PDB entry 5F0S | X-ray diffraction, 3.00 A resolution | chains A and D of the 3 polymer chains in the assembly

== Chain A ==
Protein: DNA primase large subunit
From: Homo sapiens
Notes: EC 2.7.7.-
Reference sequence: P49643 (PRI2_HUMAN); residues 266-456 here = UniProt positions 266-456
Sequence (191 residues; row label = number of the first residue in the row):
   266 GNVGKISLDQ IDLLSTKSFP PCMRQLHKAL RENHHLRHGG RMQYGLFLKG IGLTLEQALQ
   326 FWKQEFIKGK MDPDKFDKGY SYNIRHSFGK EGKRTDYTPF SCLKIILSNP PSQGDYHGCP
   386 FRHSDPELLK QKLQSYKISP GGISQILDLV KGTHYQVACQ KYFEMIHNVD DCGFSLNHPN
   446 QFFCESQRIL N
Unresolved in the structure: 266-269
Curated features (UniProtKB/Swiss-Prot):
  - binding site ([4Fe-4S] cluster): Cys287, Cys367, Cys384, Cys424
Bound ions: 4Fe-4S cluster Fe: Cys367, Cys384, Cys424
Residues lining bound ligands: 4Fe-4S cluster (SF4): Pro285, Pro286, Cys287, Cys367, Ile370, Cys384, Pro385, Phe386, Gln421, Cys424, Leu441, Pro444

== Chain D ==
Molecule: 12-nt DNA strand
Sequence (12 nucleotides; each row starts with the number of its first residue):
     1 GCCGCCAACA TA

== Chain A / chain D interface ==
Residue-residue contacts (28):
  His303(A) with DA7(D), hydrogen bond to the base
  Met307(A) with DA7(D), base contact
  Lys343(A) with DC2(D), salt bridge to the phosphate; DC3(D), phosphate contact
  Tyr347(A) with DG4(D), sugar contact; DC5(D), hydrogen bond to the phosphate
  Asn348(A) with DC6(D), hydrogen bond to the base
  His351(A) with DC6(D), salt bridge to the phosphate
  Gly357(A) with DC6(D), phosphate contact
  Lys358(A) with DC6(D), hydrogen bond to the phosphate; DA7(D), salt bridge to the phosphate
  Thr360(A) with DA8(D), base contact
  Tyr362(A) with DC6(D), sugar contact; DA7(D), hydrogen bond to the phosphate; DA8(D), base contact
  Thr363(A) with DA8(D), hydrogen bond to the base; DC9(D), sugar contact; DA10(D), base contact
  Pro364(A) with DC9(D), sugar contact
  Phe365(A) with DA8(D), sugar contact; DC9(D), phosphate contact
  Ser366(A) with DC9(D), hydrogen bond to the phosphate
  Lys369(A) with DA8(D), salt bridge to the phosphate; DC9(D), salt bridge to the phosphate
  Asn442(A) with DA10(D), phosphate contact; DT11(D), hydrogen bond to the phosphate
  His443(A) with DA10(D), stacking on the base
  Asn445(A) with DA10(D), base contact
Also at the interface, not in a pair above, chain A (23 interface residues in all): Leu311, Glu356, Asp361, Gln446, Cys449

== Overview ==
23 residues of chain A and 10 residues of chain D are in contact; the contacts include 8 hydrogen bonds, 5
salt bridges and 1 aromatic stacking contact. Among the polar pairs are His303(A)-DA7(D), Asn348(A)-DC6(D) and
Thr363(A)-DA8(D). Bound to chain A: 4Fe-4S cluster.
Chain A is DNA primase large subunit (Homo sapiens) and chain D is a 12-nt DNA strand; the structure, Crystal
structure of C-terminal domain of the human DNA primase large subunit with bound DNA template/RNA ..., was
determined by X-ray diffraction, deposited together with 5EXR and 5F0Q.
